1CW0 - chains O and A of the 4 polymer chains in the assembly; structure by X-ray diffraction, 2.30 A resolution.

== Chain O ==
Molecule: 9-nt DNA strand
Sequence (9 nucleotides; row label = number of the first residue in the row):
   354 TAGGTACGT
Bound ions: Mg2+ site 1: DT354 (shared with Asp51(A) of chain A; 1 residue of chain N)

== Chain A ==
Protein: Protein (DNA mismatch endonuclease)
Source organism: Escherichia coli
Notes: EC 3.1.-.-
UniProt: P09184 (VSR_ECOLI); residues 2-156 here correspond to UniProt positions 1-155 (UniProt number = residue number - 1)
Chain sequence (155 residues; each row starts with the number of its first residue):
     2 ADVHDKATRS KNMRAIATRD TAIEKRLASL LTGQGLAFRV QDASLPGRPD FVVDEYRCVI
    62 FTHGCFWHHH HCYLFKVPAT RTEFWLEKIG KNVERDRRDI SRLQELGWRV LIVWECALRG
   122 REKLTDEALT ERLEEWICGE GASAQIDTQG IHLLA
Bound ions: Mg2+ site 1: Asp51 (shared with 1 residue of chain N; DT354(O) of chain O); Mg2+ site 2: Asp51, Thr63 (shared with DT354(O) of chain O); Zn2+: Cys66, His71, Cys73, Cys117
Reported in the primary citation:
  - conformationally variable residues (side-chain flip): Trp68
  - binding site for the 9-nt DNA strand (chain O): Ile17, Phe67, Trp68, His69, Asn93, Arg120
  - binding site for the 12-nt DNA strand: Met14, Ile17, Trp86, Lys89
  - specificity-determining residues: Asn93
  - specificity-determining residues: Thr19 (proposed by the authors, not directly observed)
  - catalytic residues: His69 (proposed by the authors, not directly observed)
  - Mg2+ coordination: Asp51
  - catalytic residues: Asp51
  - contacts within the chain: His69-Asp97
  - Mg2+ coordination through a water molecule: Glu25, His64

== Chain O / chain A interface ==
Residue-residue contacts - 32 pairs, chain O then chain A:
  DT354(O) with Ile17(A), sugar contact; Ala18(A), sugar contact; Thr19(A), sugar contact; Thr22(A), phosphate contact; Asp51(A), phosphate contact; Thr63(A), phosphate contact; Trp68(A), stacking on the base; His69(A), salt bridge to the phosphate; Lys89(A), base contact; Asn93(A), hydrogen bond to the base
  DA355(O) with Ile17(A), sugar contact; Thr22(A), hydrogen bond to the phosphate; Ile24(A), phosphate contact; Gly65(A), hydrogen bond to the phosphate; Phe67(A), base contact; Trp68(A), hydrogen bond to the sugar; Glu116(A), base contact
  DG356(O) with Arg10(A), base contact; Asn13(A), hydrogen bond to the base; Ala16(A), sugar contact; Ile17(A), sugar contact; Ala18(A), hydrogen bond to the phosphate; Thr22(A), phosphate contact; Ala23(A), hydrogen bond to the phosphate; Arg120(A), base contact
  DG357(O) with Val4(A), base contact; His5(A), hydrogen bond to the base; Lys12(A), phosphate contact; Asn13(A), hydrogen bond to the sugar; Ala16(A), phosphate contact
  DT358(O) with His5(A), sugar contact; Lys12(A), salt bridge to the phosphate
Other interface residues (no listed pair), chain A (25 interface residues in all): Thr9, Glu25, His64

== In short ==
Chain O and chain A form an interface of 5 and 25 residues respectively; the contacts include 9 hydrogen
bonds, 2 salt bridges and 1 aromatic stacking contact. Polar pairs include DT354(O)-Asn93(A),
DG356(O)-Asn13(A) and DG357(O)-His5(A). The paper reports catalytic residues His69(A) and Asp51(A); a binding
site for the 9-nt DNA strand (chain O) at Ile17(A), Phe67(A) and Trp68(A) among others.
Chain O is a 9-nt DNA strand and chain A is Protein (DNA mismatch endonuclease) (Escherichia coli); the
structure, Crystal structure analysis of very short patch repair (vsr) endonuclease in complex with a duplex
DNA, was determined by X-ray diffraction.
